PDB entry 4XDW | X-ray diffraction, 2.05 A resolution | chains A and B

Chain A (and B):
Molecule: Limonene-1,2-epoxide hydrolase
Source organism: Rhodococcus erythropolis
Notes: EC 3.3.2.8; chain B of this document is another copy of the same molecule, construct and numbering; everything in this record applies to it too
Reference sequence: Q9ZAG3 (LIMA_RHOER); residue numbers follow UniProt; this construct covers 5-149
Chain sequence (155 residues; numbered -5 to 149; the number before each row is that of its first residue; numbers below 1 keep their minus sign (Met-5 is residue -5)):
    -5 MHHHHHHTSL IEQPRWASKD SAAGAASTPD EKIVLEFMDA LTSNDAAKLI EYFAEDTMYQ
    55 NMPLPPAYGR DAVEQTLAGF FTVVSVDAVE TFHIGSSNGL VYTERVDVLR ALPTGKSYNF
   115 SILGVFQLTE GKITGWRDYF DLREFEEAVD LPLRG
Not modelled in the structure: -5 to 4
Differences from the reference sequence: initiating methionine (-5); expression tag (-4 to 4); engineered mutation Phe74 (Leu in Q9ZAG3), Val78 (Met in Q9ZAG3), Val80 (Ile in Q9ZAG3), Phe114 (Leu in Q9ZAG3)
Curated features (UniProtKB/Swiss-Prot):
  - active site: Asp101 (Proton donor), Asp132 (Proton acceptor)
  - mutagenesis: Tyr53 (Y53F: 15% of wild-type catalytic efficiency), Asn55 (N55A: Almost no activity; N55D: No activity), Arg99 (R99A/H/K/Q: Impaired protein folding and no activity), Asp101 (D101A/N: No activity), Asp132 (D132A/N: No activity)

Interface between chain A and chain B:
Residue-residue contacts - 66 pairs, chain A then chain B:
  Arg9(A) - Tyr62(B)
  Trp10(A) - Met52(B)
  Trp10(A) - Tyr62(B)
  Trp10(A) - Arg131(B)
  Trp10(A) - Tyr133(B)
  Ser12(A) - Gln121(B)
  Asp14(A) - Asn92(B)
  Ser15(A) - Asn92(B)  hydrogen bond
  Met52(A) - Trp10(B)
  Pro57(A) - Asp135(B)
  Leu58(A) - Arg137(B)
  Tyr62(A) - Arg9(B)
  Tyr62(A) - Trp10(B)
  His87(A) - Leu94(B)
  His87(A) - Arg131(B)
  Ile88(A) - Asn92(B)
  Gly89(A) - Ser91(B)
  Ser90(A) - Ser90(B)
  Ser90(A) - Ser91(B)  hydrogen bond (backbone-side chain)
  Ser91(A) - Gly89(B)
  Ser91(A) - Ser90(B)  hydrogen bond (side chain-backbone)
  Asn92(A) - Asp14(B)
  Asn92(A) - Ser15(B)  hydrogen bond
  Asn92(A) - Ile88(B)
  Leu94(A) - His87(B)
  Tyr96(A) - Tyr96(B)  hydrophobic
  Glu98(A) - Val119(B)
  Glu98(A) - Arg131(B)  salt bridge
  Glu98(A) - Tyr133(B)  hydrogen bond
  Ser115(A) - Tyr133(B)
  Ile116(A) - Tyr133(B)
  Leu117(A) - Leu117(B)
  Leu117(A) - Gly118(B)
  Leu117(A) - Val119(B)
  Leu117(A) - Tyr133(B)
  Gly118(A) - Leu117(B)
  Val119(A) - Glu98(B)
  Val119(A) - Leu117(B)
  Arg131(A) - Trp10(B)
  Arg131(A) - His87(B)
  Arg131(A) - Glu98(B)  salt bridge
  Tyr133(A) - Trp10(B)
  Tyr133(A) - Glu98(B)  hydrogen bond
  Tyr133(A) - Ser115(B)
  Tyr133(A) - Ile116(B)
  Tyr133(A) - Leu117(B)
  Tyr133(A) - Tyr133(B)
  Phe134(A) - Phe134(B)
  Phe134(A) - Asp135(B)  hydrogen bond (backbone-backbone)
  Asp135(A) - Pro57(B)
  Asp135(A) - Phe134(B)  hydrogen bond (backbone-backbone)
  Asp135(A) - Asp135(B)
  Asp135(A) - Leu136(B)  hydrogen bond (side chain-backbone)
  Asp135(A) - Arg137(B)
  Leu136(A) - Asp135(B)  hydrogen bond (backbone-side chain)
  Leu136(A) - Arg137(B)
  Arg137(A) - Leu58(B)
  Arg137(A) - Asp135(B)
  Arg137(A) - Leu136(B)
  Arg137(A) - Arg137(B)
  Arg137(A) - Glu140(B)  salt bridge
  Arg137(A) - Leu147(B)
  Arg137(A) - Gly149(B)  hydrogen bond (side chain-backbone)
  Glu140(A) - Arg137(B)  salt bridge
  Leu147(A) - Arg137(B)
  Gly149(A) - Arg137(B)  hydrogen bond (backbone-side chain)
Other interface residues (no listed pair), chain A (36 interface residues in all): Glu25, Gln54, Met56, Gln121
Other interface residues (no listed pair), chain B (36 interface residues in all): Ser12, Glu25, Gln54, Met56

In short:
The chain A/chain B interface involves 36 residues from each chain, with 12 hydrogen bonds and 4 salt bridges.
Polar pairs include Glu98(A)-Arg131(B), Arg137(A)-Glu140(B) and Ser15(A)-Asn92(B). UniProt lists active-site
residues Asp101(A) and Asp132(A) and 5 mutagenesis sites on chain A.
Chain A and chain B are both Limonene-1,2-epoxide hydrolase (Rhodococcus erythropolis); the structure, Crystal
Structure of the L74F/M78V/I80V/L114F mutant of LEH, was determined by X-ray diffraction (same publication as
4XBT, 4XBX, 4XBY and 4XDV).
